Entry 8UYA (electron microscopy, 3.72 A resolution); this record covers chains A and B.

Chain A (and B):
Protein: Magnesium-transporting ATPase, P-type 1
Organism: Escherichia coli
Notes: chain B of this document is another copy of the same molecule, construct and numbering; everything in this record applies to it too
UniProtKB: P0ABB8 (ATMA_ECOLI); residue numbers follow UniProt; this construct covers 1-898
Amino-acid sequence (904 residues; row label = number of the first residue in the row):
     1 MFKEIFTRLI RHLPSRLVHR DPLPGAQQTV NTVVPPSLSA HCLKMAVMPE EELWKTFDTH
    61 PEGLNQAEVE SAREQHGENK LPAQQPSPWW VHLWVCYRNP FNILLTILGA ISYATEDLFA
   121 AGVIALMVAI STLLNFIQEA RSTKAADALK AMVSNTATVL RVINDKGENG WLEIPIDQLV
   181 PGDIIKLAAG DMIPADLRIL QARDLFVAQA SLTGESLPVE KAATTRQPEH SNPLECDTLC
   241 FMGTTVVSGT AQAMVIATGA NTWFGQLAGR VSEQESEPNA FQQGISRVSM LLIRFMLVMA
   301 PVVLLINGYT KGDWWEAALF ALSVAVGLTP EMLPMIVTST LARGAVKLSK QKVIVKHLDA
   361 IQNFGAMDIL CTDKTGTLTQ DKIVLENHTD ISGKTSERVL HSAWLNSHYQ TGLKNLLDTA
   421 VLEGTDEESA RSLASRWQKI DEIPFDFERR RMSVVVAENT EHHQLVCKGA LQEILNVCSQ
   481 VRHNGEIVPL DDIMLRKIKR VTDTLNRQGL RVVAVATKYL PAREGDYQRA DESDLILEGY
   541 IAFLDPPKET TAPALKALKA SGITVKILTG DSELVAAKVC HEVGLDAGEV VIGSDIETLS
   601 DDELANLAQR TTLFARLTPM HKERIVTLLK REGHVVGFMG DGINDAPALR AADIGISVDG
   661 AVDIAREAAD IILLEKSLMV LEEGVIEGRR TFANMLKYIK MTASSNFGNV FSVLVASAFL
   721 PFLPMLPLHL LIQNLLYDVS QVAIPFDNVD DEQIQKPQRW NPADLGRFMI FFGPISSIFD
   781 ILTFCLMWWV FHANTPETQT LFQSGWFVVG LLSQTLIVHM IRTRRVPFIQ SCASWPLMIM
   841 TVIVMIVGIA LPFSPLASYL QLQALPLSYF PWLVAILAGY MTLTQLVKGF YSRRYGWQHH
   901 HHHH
Not modelled in the structure: 899-904
Sequence notes: expression tag (899-904)
Curated features (UniProtKB/Swiss-Prot):
  - active site: D373 (4-aspartylphosphate intermediate)
  - binding site (Mg(2+)): E331, D641, D645, N709, N734, D738
Metal / ion sites: Mg2+ site 1 near D441 (its only coordinating residue here); Mg2+ site 2 near D663 (its only coordinating residue here); Mg2+ site 3 near N709 (its only coordinating residue here)
Residues lining bound ligands: ATP (adenosine-5'-triphosphate): D373, K374, T375, L413, N415, F445, F447, R511, T569, G570, D571, K622
Reported in the primary citation:
  - binding site for ATP: F445, F447
  - catalytic residues: E215, D373 (citing earlier work)
  - mutagenesis - D373N: abolished catalytic activity
  - mutagenesis - E331A, D373N, D780A: abolished growth
  - mutagenesis - E215A, D441A, D738A: decreased growth
  - mutagenesis - D191A, T213A, E220A, D663A: unchanged growth
  - specificity-determining residues: D780 (by similarity / conservation)
  - mutagenesis - D780A: unchanged catalytic activity
  - mutagenesis - D441A: decreased catalytic activity

How chain A and chain B interact:
Residue-residue contacts (14):
  Q380(A) with Q380(B), hydrogen bond; P547(B); E549(B)
  K382(A) with E582(B)
  V384(A) with P547(B); E582(B)
  L385(A) with L385(B), hydrophobic; Q508(B)
  Q508(A) with L385(B); N387(B)
  L544(A) with V384(B), hydrophobic
  P546(A) with P546(B), hydrophobic
  P547(A) with Q380(B), hydrogen bond (backbone-side chain)
  E582(A) with V384(B)
Also at the interface, not in a pair above, chain A (12 interface residues in all): N387, K548, E549
Also at the interface, not in a pair above, chain B (12 interface residues in all): K382, L544, K548

Overview:
Chain A and chain B each contribute 12 residues to their interface, with 2 hydrogen bonds. Polar pairs include
Q380(A)-Q380(B) and P547(A)-Q380(B). Ligands of chain A: ATP. The paper reports catalytic residues E215(A) and
D373(A); E331A, D373N and D780A of chain A abolish growth; 10 substitutions were tested in all.
Both chains are Magnesium-transporting ATPase, P-type 1 (Escherichia coli). Entry 8UYA (Magnesium transporter
MgtA dimer from E. coli in 5 mM MgCl2 and 5 mM ATP) was determined by electron microscopy together with 8UY7,
8UY8, 8UY9, 8UYB and 8UYC from the same study.
